7YTE - chains A and B of the 4 polymer chains in the assembly; structure by X-ray diffraction, 3.00 A resolution.

Chain A (and B):
Molecule: Ig mu chain C region secreted form
From: Homo sapiens
Notes: chain B of this document is another copy of the same molecule, construct and numbering; everything in this record applies to it too
Amino-acid sequence (112 residues; row label = number of the first residue in the row):
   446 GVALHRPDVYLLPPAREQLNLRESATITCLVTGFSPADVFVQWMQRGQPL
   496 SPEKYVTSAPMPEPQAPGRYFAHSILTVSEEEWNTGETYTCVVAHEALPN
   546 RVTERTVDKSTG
Disulfide bonds: Cys474-Cys536

Chain A / chain B interface:
Pairs across the interface (31):
  Tyr455(A) - Ala460(B)  hydrophobic
  Tyr455(A) - Glu462(B)
  Tyr455(A) - Gln463(B)
  Tyr455(A) - Leu466(B)
  Leu457(A) - Pro458(B)
  Pro458(A) - Leu457(B)
  Ala460(A) - Leu457(B)
  Arg461(A) - Thr556(B)  hydrogen bond (side chain-backbone)
  Gln463(A) - Tyr455(B)
  Leu466(A) - Tyr455(B)
  Thr471(A) - Leu475(B)
  Leu475(A) - Thr471(B)
  Leu475(A) - Ile520(B)  hydrophobic
  Glu498(A) - Pro509(B)
  Val501(A) - Met506(B)  hydrophobic
  Val501(A) - Pro509(B)
  Val501(A) - Phe516(B)  hydrophobic
  Ser503(A) - His518(B)
  Pro509(A) - Glu498(B)
  Pro509(A) - Val501(B)
  Gln510(A) - Thr522(B)
  Phe516(A) - Val501(B)  hydrophobic
  Phe516(A) - Ile520(B)  hydrophobic
  His518(A) - Thr473(B)
  His518(A) - His518(B)
  His518(A) - Ile520(B)
  Ile520(A) - Leu475(B)  hydrophobic
  Ile520(A) - Phe516(B)  hydrophobic
  Ile520(A) - His518(B)
  Thr522(A) - Gln510(B)
  Gly557(A) - Arg461(B)
Other interface residues (no listed pair), chain A (24 interface residues in all): Pro459, Glu462, Thr473, Lys499, Pro507
Other interface residues (no listed pair), chain B (25 interface residues in all): Leu456, Lys499, Pro507, Gly557

In short:
The interface between chain A and chain B involves 24 residues on one side and 25 on the other, with 1
hydrogen bond. Its one hydrogen-bonded contact is Arg461(A)-Thr556(B).
Both chains are Ig mu chain C region secreted form (Homo sapiens). Entry 7YTE (crystal structure of human
FcmR-D1 bound to IgM C4-domain) was determined by X-ray diffraction together with 7YSG, 7YTC and 7YTD from the
same study.
